Entry 8R6U (electron microscopy, 2.98 A resolution); this record covers chains A and G of the 5 polymer chains in the assembly.

Chain A:
Name: RNA-directed RNA polymerase L
From: SFTS virus AH12
UniProt: U3GU88 (U3GU88_SFTS); residues 1-2084 here = UniProt positions 1-2084
Amino-acid sequence (2084 residues; row label = number of the first residue in the row):
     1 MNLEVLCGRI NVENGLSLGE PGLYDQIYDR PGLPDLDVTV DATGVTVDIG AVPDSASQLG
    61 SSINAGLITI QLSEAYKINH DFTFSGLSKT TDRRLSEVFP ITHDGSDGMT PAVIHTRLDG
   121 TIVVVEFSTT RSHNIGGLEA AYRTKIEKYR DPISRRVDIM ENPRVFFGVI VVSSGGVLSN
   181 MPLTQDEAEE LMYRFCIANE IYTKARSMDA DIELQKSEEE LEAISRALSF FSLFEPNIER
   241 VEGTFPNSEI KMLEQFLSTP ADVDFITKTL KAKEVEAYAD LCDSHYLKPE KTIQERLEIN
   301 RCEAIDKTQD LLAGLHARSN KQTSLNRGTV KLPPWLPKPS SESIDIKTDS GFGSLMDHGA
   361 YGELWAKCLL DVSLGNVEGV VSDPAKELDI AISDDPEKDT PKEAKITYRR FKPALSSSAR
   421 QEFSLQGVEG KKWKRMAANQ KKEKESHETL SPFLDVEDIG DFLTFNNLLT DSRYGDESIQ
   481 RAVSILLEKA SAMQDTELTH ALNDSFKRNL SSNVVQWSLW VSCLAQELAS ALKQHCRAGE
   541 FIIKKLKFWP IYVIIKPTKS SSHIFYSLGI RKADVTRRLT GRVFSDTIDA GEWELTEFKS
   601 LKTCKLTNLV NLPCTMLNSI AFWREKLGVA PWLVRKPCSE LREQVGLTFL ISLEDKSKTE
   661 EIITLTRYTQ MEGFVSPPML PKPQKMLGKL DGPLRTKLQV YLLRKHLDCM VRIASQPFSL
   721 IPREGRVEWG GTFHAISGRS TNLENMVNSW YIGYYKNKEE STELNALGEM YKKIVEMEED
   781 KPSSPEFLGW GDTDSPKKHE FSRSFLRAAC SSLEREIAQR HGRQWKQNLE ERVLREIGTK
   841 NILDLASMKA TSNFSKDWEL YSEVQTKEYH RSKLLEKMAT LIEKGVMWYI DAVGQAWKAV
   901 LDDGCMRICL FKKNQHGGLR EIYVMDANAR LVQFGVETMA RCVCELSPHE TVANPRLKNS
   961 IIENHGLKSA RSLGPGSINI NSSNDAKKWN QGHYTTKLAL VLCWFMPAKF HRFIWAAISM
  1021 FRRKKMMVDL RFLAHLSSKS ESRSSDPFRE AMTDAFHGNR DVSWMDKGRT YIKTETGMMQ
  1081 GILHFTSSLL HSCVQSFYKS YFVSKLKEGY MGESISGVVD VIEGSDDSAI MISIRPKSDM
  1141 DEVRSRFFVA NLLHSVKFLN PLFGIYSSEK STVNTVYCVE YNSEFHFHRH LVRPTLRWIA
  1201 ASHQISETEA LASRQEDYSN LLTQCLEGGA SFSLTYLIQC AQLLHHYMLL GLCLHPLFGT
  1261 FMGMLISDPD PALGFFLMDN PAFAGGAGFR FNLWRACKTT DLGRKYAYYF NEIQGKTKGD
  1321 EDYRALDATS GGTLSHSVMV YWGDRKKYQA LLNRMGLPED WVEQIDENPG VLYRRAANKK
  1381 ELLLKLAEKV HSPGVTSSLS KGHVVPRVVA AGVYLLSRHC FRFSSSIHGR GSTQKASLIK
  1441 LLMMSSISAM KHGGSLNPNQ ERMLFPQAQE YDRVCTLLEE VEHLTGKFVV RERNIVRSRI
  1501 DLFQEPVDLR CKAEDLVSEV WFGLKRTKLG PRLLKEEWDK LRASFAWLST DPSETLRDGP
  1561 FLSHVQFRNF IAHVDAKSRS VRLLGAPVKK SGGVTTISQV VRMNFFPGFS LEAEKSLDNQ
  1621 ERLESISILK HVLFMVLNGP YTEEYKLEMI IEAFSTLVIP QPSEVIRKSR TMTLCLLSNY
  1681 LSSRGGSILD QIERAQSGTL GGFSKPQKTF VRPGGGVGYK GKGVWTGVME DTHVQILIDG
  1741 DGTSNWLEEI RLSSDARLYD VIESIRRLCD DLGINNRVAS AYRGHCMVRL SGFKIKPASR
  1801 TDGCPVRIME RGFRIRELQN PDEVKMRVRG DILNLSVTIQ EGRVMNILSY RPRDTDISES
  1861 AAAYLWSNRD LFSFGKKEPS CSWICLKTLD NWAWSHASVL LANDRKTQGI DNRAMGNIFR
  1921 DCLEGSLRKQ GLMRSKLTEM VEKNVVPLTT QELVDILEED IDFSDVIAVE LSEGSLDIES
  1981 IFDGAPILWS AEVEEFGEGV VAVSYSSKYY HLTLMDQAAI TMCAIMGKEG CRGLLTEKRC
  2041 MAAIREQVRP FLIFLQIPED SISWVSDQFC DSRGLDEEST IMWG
Disordered / not traced: 394-403, 1316-1336, 1425-1434, 1589-1593, 1613-2084
Sequence notes: engineered mutation Ala112 (Asp in U3GU88)
Bound ions: Mg2+: Asp985, Asp1127

Chain G:
Molecule: RNA primer tail-end
Sequence (16 nucleotides; each row starts with the number of its first residue; numbers below 1 keep their minus sign (A-11 is residue -11)):
   -11 AAAACGCAAC CAACAC
Disordered / not traced: -11 to 0

Interface between chain A and chain G:
Contacting residue pairs (13):
  Arg920(A) - C4(G)  base contact
  Asn990(A) - C4(G)  phosphate contact
  Gln1080(A) - C4(G)  sugar contact
  Gly1081(A) - C4(G)  base contact
  His1084(A) - C4(G)  sugar contact
  Ser1125(A) - C4(G)  hydrogen bond to the phosphate
  Asp1126(A) - C4(G)  phosphate contact
  Ser1183(A) - A3(G)  hydrogen bond to the phosphate
  Arg1197(A) - C2(G)  sugar contact
  Trp1198(A) - A1(G)  hydrogen bond to the sugar
  Ala1201(A) - A1(G)  phosphate contact
  Gln1204(A) - A1(G)  phosphate contact
  Gln1224(A) - A1(G)  sugar contact
Interface residues without a listed pair, chain A (16 interface residues in all): Tyr754, Lys913, Trp989

In short:
The interface between chain A and chain G involves 16 residues on one side and 4 on the other; the contacts
include 3 hydrogen bonds. Among the polar pairs are Trp1198(A)-A1(G), Ser1125(A)-C4(G) and Ser1183(A)-A3(G).
The Mg2+ site is built by Asp985(A) and Asp1127(A).
Chain A is RNA-directed RNA polymerase L (SFTS virus AH12) and chain G is RNA primer tail-end; the structure,
Structure of the SFTSV L protein in a transcription-priming state without capped RNA [TRANSCRIPTION-PRIMING
(in vitro)], was determined by electron microscopy together with 8R6W and 8R6Y from the same study.
